8ODT - chains B and G of the 7 polymer chains in the assembly; structure by electron microscopy, 4.20 A resolution (low resolution: residue-level contacts below are approximate; hydrogen-bond / salt-bridge calls are withheld).

# Chain B
Name: Tol-Pal system protein TolQ
Organism: Escherichia coli K-12
UniProt: P0ABU9 (TOLQ_ECOLI); residue numbers follow UniProt; this construct covers 2-230
Sequence (230 residues; each row starts with the number of its first residue):
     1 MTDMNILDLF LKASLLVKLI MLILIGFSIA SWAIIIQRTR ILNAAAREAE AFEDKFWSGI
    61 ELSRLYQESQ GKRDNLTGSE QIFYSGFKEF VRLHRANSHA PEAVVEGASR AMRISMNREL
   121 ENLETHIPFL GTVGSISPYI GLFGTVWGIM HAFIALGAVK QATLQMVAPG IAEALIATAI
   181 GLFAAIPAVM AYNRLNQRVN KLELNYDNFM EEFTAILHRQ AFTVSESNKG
Sequence notes: initiating methionine (1)

# Chain G
Name: Tol-Pal system protein TolR
Organism: Escherichia coli K-12
UniProt: P0ABV6 (TOLR_ECOLI); numbering as in UniProt (aligned over 1-142)
Sequence (189 residues; each row starts with the number of its first residue):
     1 MARARGRGRR DLKSEINIVP LLDVLLVLLL IFMATAPIIT QSVEVDLPDA TESQAVSSND
    61 NPPVIVEVSG IGQYTVVVEK DRLERLPPEQ VVAEVSSRFK ANPKTVFLIG GAKDVPYDEI
   121 IKALNLLHSA GVKSVGLMTQ PILEENLYFQ GQFGSWSHPQ FEKGGGSGGG SGGGSWSHPQ
   181 FEKHHHHHH
Disordered / not traced: 1-19, 37-189
Sequence notes: expression tag (143-189)

# Interface between chain B and chain G
Contacting residue pairs (27):
  P138(B) with L22(G)
  Y139(B) with L21(G)
  L142(B) with L21(G)
  T145(B) with L25(G)
  I149(B) with L25(G); L28(G); L29(G)
  A152(B) with F32(G)
  F153(B) with L28(G); F32(G)
  L156(B) with F32(G)
  Q161(B) with A36(G)
  A162(B) with A36(G)
  T163(B) with M33(G); A36(G)
  L164(B) with M33(G); A34(G); A36(G)
  Q165(B) with M33(G)
  M166(B) with M33(G)
  V167(B) with M33(G)
  A168(B) with M33(G)
  I171(B) with L29(G); M33(G)
  L175(B) with L26(G)
  T178(B) with L22(G); L25(G)
Also at the interface, not in a pair above, chain B (21 interface residues in all): V146, A174

# Summary
21 residues of chain B face 10 of chain G across their interface.
Here chain B is Tol-Pal system protein TolQ and chain G is Tol-Pal system protein TolR, both from Escherichia
coli K-12. Entry 8ODT (Structure of TolQR complex from E.coli) was determined by electron microscopy.
